7LPN - chains G and I of the 9 polymer chains in the assembly; structure by electron microscopy, 3.61 A resolution.

# Chain G
Protein: Envelope glycoprotein gp160
Organism: Human immunodeficiency virus 1
Reference sequence: Q2N0S6 (Q2N0S6_9HIV1); the construct lacks a stretch of the UniProt sequence and is renumbered around it, so the offset changes along the chain: 31-141 = UniProt 30-140; 150-185 = UniProt 141-176; 188-309 = UniProt 187-308; 312-321 = UniProt 309-318; 2 more segments
Sequence (476 residues; each row starts with the number of its first residue; note: 13 numbers in that range are skipped by the numbering (no residue carries them; nothing is unmodelled there); a row labelled like 185A-185J holds insertion residues (185A, then the next letters in order)):
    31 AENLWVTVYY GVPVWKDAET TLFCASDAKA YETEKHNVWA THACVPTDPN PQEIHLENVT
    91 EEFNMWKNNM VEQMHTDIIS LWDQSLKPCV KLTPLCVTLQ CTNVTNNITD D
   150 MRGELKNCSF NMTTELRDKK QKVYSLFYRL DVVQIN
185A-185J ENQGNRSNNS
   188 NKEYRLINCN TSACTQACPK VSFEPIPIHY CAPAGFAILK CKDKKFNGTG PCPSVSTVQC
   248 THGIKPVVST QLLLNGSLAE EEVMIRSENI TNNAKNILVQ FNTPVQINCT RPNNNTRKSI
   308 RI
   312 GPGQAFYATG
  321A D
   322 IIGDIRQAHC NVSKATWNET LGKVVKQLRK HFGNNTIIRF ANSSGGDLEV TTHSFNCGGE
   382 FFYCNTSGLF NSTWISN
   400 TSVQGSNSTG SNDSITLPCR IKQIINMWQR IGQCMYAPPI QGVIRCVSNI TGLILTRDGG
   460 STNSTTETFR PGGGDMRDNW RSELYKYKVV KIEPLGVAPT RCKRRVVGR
Disordered / not traced: 31, 185A-185J, 400-410, 506-508
Construct notes: engineered mutation Cys-201 (Ile200 in Q2N0S6), Asn-332 (Thr330 in Q2N0S6), Cys-433 (Ala430 in Q2N0S6), Cys-501 (Ala498 in Q2N0S6)
Disulfide bonds: Cys-54/Cys-74, Cys-119/Cys-205, Cys-126/Cys-196, Cys-131/Cys-157, Cys-201/Cys-433, Cys-218/Cys-247, Cys-228/Cys-239, Cys-296/Cys-331, Cys-378/Cys-445, Cys-385/Cys-418
Glycans and other covalent adducts: N-acetylglucosamine (NAG) linked to Asn-88, Asn-133, Asn-137, Asn-156, Asn-160, Asn-197, Asn-234, Asn-262, Asn-276, Asn-295, Asn-301, Asn-332, Asn-339, Asn-355, Asn-363, Asn-386, Asn-392, Asn-448

# Chain I
Protein: J3 vhh
Organism: Lama glama
Notes: antibody fragment or engineered binder
Sequence (130 residues; numbered 1 to 122 plus 10 insertion-coded residues; 2 numbers in that range are skipped by the numbering (no residue carries them; nothing is unmodelled there); the number before each row is that of its first residue; a row labelled like 82A-82C holds insertion residues (82A, then the next letters in order)):
     1 EVQLVESGGG LVQAGGFLRL SCELRGSIFN QYAMAWFRQA PGKEREFVAG MG
    55 AVPHYGEFVK GRFTISRDNA KSTVYLQM
82A-82C SSL
    83 KPEDTAIYFC ARSKSTYI
100A-100G SYNSNGY
   101 DYWGRGTQVT VSSAAAHHHH HH
Disordered / not traced: 113-122
Disulfide bonds: Cys-22/Cys-92

# Interface between chain G and chain I
Contacting residue pairs (5):
  Glu-62(G) with Glu-1(I); Gln-3(I); Arg-25(I)
  Glu-64(G) with Gly-26(I)
  Lys-207(G) with Ala-74(I)
Interface residues without a listed pair, chain G (4 interface residues in all): Pro-206

# Summary
The interface between chain G and chain I involves 4 residues on one side and 5 on the other. Covalently
linked N-acetylglucosamine: at Asn-88(G), Asn-133(G), Asn-137(G), Asn-156(G), Asn-160(G) and Asn-197(G) and 12
more.
Chain G is Envelope glycoprotein gp160 (Human immunodeficiency virus 1) and chain I is J3 vhh (Lama glama);
the structure, Cryo-EM structure of llama J3 VHH antibody in complex with HIV-1 Env BG505 DS-SOSIP.664, was
determined by electron microscopy, deposited together with 7R73, 7R74, 7RI1 and 7RI2.
